Entry 3VH6 (X-ray diffraction, 3.35 A resolution); this record covers chains T and W of the 4 polymer chains in the assembly.

Chain T:
Molecule: Cenp-T
From: Gallus gallus
Notes: fragment: C-terminal histone fold
Reference sequence: F1NPG5 (F1NPG5_CHICK); residues 531-639 here correspond to UniProt positions 54-162 (UniProt number = residue number - 477)
Sequence (111 residues; each row starts with the number of its first residue):
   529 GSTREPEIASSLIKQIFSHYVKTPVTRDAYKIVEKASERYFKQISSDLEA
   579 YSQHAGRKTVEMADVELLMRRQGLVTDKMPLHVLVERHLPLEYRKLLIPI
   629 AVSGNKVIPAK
Unresolved in the structure: 529-532, 630-639
Differences from the reference sequence: expression tag (529-530); engineered mutation Ala564 (Cys87 in F1NPG5), Ala638 (Cys161 in F1NPG5)
From the paper describing this entry:
  - mutagenesis - Q543A/R555A/K586A: decreased binding to DNA
  - mutagenesis - Y579A/H582E/L595R/R598E: abolished binding to Cenp-S
  - mutagenesis - Y579A/H582E/L595R/R598E: decreased localization
  - mutagenesis - Y579A/H582E/L595R/R598E: decreased growth

Chain W:
Molecule: Cenp-W
From: Gallus gallus
Sequence (77 residues; row label = number of the first residue in the row; numbering starts at 0):
     0 GYRRTVPRGTLRKIIKKHKPHLRLAANTDLLVHLSFLLFLHRLAEEARTN
    50 AFENKSKIIKPEHTIAAAKVILKKSRG
Unresolved in the structure: 0-3
From the paper describing this entry:
  - mutagenesis - R7A/R11A/K12A/R22A/K54A/K56A: decreased binding to DNA

Chain T / chain W interface:
Pairs across the interface - 104 pairs, chain T then chain W:
  Pro534(T) - Lys12(W)
  Pro534(T) - Lys16(W)
  Glu535(T) - Thr9(W)
  Glu535(T) - Ile13(W)
  Ile536(T) - Pro6(W)  hydrophobic
  Ile536(T) - Thr9(W)
  Ile536(T) - Ile13(W)
  Ile536(T) - Phe35(W)  hydrophobic
  Leu540(T) - Pro6(W)
  Ile541(T) - Phe35(W)  hydrophobic
  Ile544(T) - Leu36(W)  hydrophobic
  Ile544(T) - Leu39(W)  hydrophobic
  Phe545(T) - Leu42(W)
  Phe545(T) - Ala43(W)
  Tyr548(T) - Leu36(W)
  Tyr548(T) - His40(W)
  Tyr548(T) - Ala43(W)  hydrophobic
  Val549(T) - Ala43(W)  hydrophobic
  Val549(T) - Arg47(W)  hydrogen bond (backbone-side chain)
  Lys550(T) - Arg47(W)
  Thr551(T) - Lys56(W)
  Thr551(T) - Ile58(W)
  Pro552(T) - Ile57(W)  hydrophobic
  Pro552(T) - Ile58(W)  hydrogen bond (backbone-backbone)
  Val553(T) - Ile58(W)
  Thr554(T) - Ile58(W)  hydrogen bond (side chain-backbone)
  Thr554(T) - Lys59(W)
  Thr554(T) - Pro60(W)
  Asp556(T) - Pro60(W)
  Ala557(T) - Ile58(W)
  Ala557(T) - Lys59(W)
  Ala557(T) - Pro60(W)
  Ala557(T) - Thr63(W)
  Ile560(T) - Thr63(W)
  Ile560(T) - Ile64(W)  hydrophobic
  Val561(T) - Leu42(W)  hydrophobic
  Val561(T) - Thr63(W)
  Ala564(T) - Phe38(W)
  Ala564(T) - Ala67(W)  hydrophobic
  Ala564(T) - Leu71(W)
  Ser565(T) - Phe35(W)
  Tyr568(T) - Ser34(W)  hydrogen bond
  Tyr568(T) - Phe35(W)  hydrogen bond (side chain-backbone)
  Tyr568(T) - Phe38(W)  hydrophobic
  Tyr568(T) - Leu71(W)
  Phe569(T) - Leu10(W)  hydrophobic
  Phe569(T) - Ile13(W)  hydrophobic
  Phe569(T) - Phe35(W)  hydrophobic
  Lys570(T) - His17(W)
  Gln571(T) - Arg75(W)  hydrogen bond
  Ser573(T) - Ile14(W)
  Ser573(T) - His17(W)
  Ser573(T) - Lys18(W)
  Ser574(T) - Lys18(W)
  Asp575(T) - Arg75(W)
  Asp575(T) - Gly76(W)  hydrogen bond (side chain-backbone)
  Leu576(T) - Val31(W)  hydrophobic
  Glu577(T) - Lys18(W)  salt bridge
  Tyr579(T) - Gly76(W)  hydrogen bond (side chain-backbone)
  Lys586(T) - Leu21(W)
  Lys586(T) - Arg22(W)
  Thr587(T) - Arg22(W)  hydrogen bond (side chain-backbone)
  Thr587(T) - Leu23(W)
  Thr587(T) - Ala24(W)
  Val588(T) - Leu21(W)  hydrophobic
  Val588(T) - Arg22(W)  hydrogen bond (backbone-backbone)
  Val588(T) - Leu23(W)  hydrophobic
  Val588(T) - Ala24(W)
  Val588(T) - Thr27(W)
  Glu589(T) - Ala24(W)
  Glu589(T) - Thr27(W)
  Met590(T) - Thr27(W)
  Met590(T) - Leu30(W)  hydrophobic
  Val593(T) - Leu30(W)  hydrophobic
  Val593(T) - Val31(W)
  Met597(T) - Leu33(W)  hydrophobic
  Met597(T) - Ser34(W)
  Met597(T) - Leu37(W)  hydrophobic
  Arg599(T) - Gly76(W)  hydrogen bond (side chain-backbone)
  Gln600(T) - Arg41(W)  hydrogen bond (backbone-side chain)
  Gln600(T) - Lys73(W)
  Gln600(T) - Ser74(W)
  Gly601(T) - Arg41(W)
  Leu602(T) - Leu37(W)  hydrophobic
  Leu602(T) - Arg41(W)
  Leu609(T) - Leu33(W)  hydrophobic
  Leu612(T) - Leu33(W)  hydrophobic
  Leu612(T) - Leu37(W)  hydrophobic
  Val613(T) - Leu33(W)  hydrophobic
  His616(T) - Leu33(W)
  His616(T) - Leu36(W)
  His616(T) - Leu37(W)
  His616(T) - His40(W)
  Leu617(T) - Leu29(W)
  Leu617(T) - Leu33(W)  hydrophobic
  Leu617(T) - Leu36(W)  hydrophobic
  Glu620(T) - Thr4(W)
  Tyr621(T) - Thr4(W)
  Tyr621(T) - Val5(W)  hydrogen bond (side chain-backbone)
  Tyr621(T) - Arg7(W)
  Tyr621(T) - Leu29(W)  hydrophobic
  Leu624(T) - Asn26(W)
  Leu625(T) - Asn26(W)
  Leu625(T) - Leu30(W)  hydrophobic
Other interface residues (no listed pair), chain T (56 interface residues in all): Glu566, Arg567, Ile572, Ser580, Leu596, Pro618
Other interface residues (no listed pair), chain W (49 interface residues in all): His20, His32, Ala46

Overview:
56 residues of chain T face 49 of chain W across their interface, with 13 hydrogen bonds and 1 salt bridge.
Among the polar pairs are Glu577(T)-Lys18(W), Val549(T)-Arg47(W) and Thr554(T)-Ile58(W). From the paper:
Q543A/R555A/K586A of chain T reduce binding to DNA; Y579A/H582E/L595R/R598E of chain T abolish binding to
Cenp-S.
Chain T is Cenp-T and chain W is Cenp-W, both from Gallus gallus; the structure, Crystal structure of the
chicken CENP-T histone fold/CENP-W/CENP-S/CENP-X heterotetrameric complex, crystal form II, was determined by
X-ray diffraction (same publication as 3B0B, 3B0C, 3B0D and 3VH5).
